1O1I - chains A and B; structure by X-ray diffraction, 2.30 A resolution.

== Chain A ==
Name: Hemoglobin Alpha chain
Organism: Homo sapiens
UniProtKB: P69905 (HBA_HUMAN); numbering as in UniProt (aligned over 1-141)
Chain sequence (141 residues; numbered 1 to 141; the number before each row is that of its first residue):
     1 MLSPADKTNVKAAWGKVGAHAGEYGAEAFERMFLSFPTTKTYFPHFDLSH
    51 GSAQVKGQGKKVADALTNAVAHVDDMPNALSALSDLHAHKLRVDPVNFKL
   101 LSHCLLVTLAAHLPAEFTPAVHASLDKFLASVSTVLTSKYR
Construct notes: engineered mutation Met1 (Val in P69905), Phe29 (Leu in P69905), Gln58 (His in P69905)
Bound ions: heme Fe: His87 (together with cyanide ion)
Ligand contacts:
  - cyanide ion (CYN): Phe29, Gln58, Val62, His87
  - heme (HEM): Met32, Tyr42, Phe43, His45, Phe46, Gln58, Lys61, Val62, Ala65, Leu66, Leu83, Leu86, His87, Leu91, Val93, Asn97, Phe98, Leu101, Val132, Leu136
Swiss-Prot annotation at these positions:
  - site: Lys61 (Not glycated)
  - natural variant: Asp6 (A6D: In J-Toronto; this construct carries the variant), Ala13 (A13D: In J-Paris 1/J-Aljezur), Glu27 (A27E: In Shenyang; this construct carries the variant), Lys61 (K61N: In Zambia; deletion: In Clinic), Asp64 (A64D: In Pontoise; this construct carries the variant), Asp75 (D75A: In Lille; D75G: In Chapel Hill; D75N: In G-Pest), Ala111 (A111D: In Petah Tikva)

== Chain B ==
Name: Hemoglobin Beta chain
Organism: Homo sapiens
UniProtKB: P68871 (HBB_HUMAN); numbering as in UniProt (aligned over 1-146)
Chain sequence (146 residues; each row starts with the number of its first residue):
     1 MHLTPEEKSAVTALWGKVNVDEVGGEALGRLLVVYPWTQRFFESFGDLST
    51 PDAVMGNPKVKAHGKKVLGAFSDGLAHLDNLKGTFATLSELHCDKLHVDP
   101 ENFRLWGNVLVCVLAHHFGKEFTPPVQAAYQKVVAGVANALAHKYH
Construct notes: engineered mutation Met1 (Val in P68871), Trp106 (Leu in P68871)
Bound ions: heme Fe: His92 (together with cyanide ion)
Ligand contacts:
  - cyanide ion (CYN): Phe42, His63, Val67, His92
  - heme (HEM): Leu31, Thr38, Phe41, Phe42, Phe45, His63, Lys66, Val67, Ala70, Phe85, Leu88, Leu91, His92, Leu96, Val98, Asn102, Phe103, Trp106, Val137, Leu141
Swiss-Prot annotation at these positions:
  - natural variant: Leu3 (H3L: In Graz; this construct carries the variant), Glu7 (E7A: In G-Makassar; E7K: In Hb C; E7Q: In Machida; E7V: In SKCA), Lys8 (E8K: In G-Siriraj; this construct carries the variant), Val11 (A11V: In Iraq-Halabja; this construct carries the variant), Gly16 (W16G: In Randwick; this construct carries the variant), Val23 (E23V: In D-Granada; this construct carries the variant), Gly24 (V24G: In Miyashiro; this construct carries the variant), Gly25 (G25D: In Moscva; G25R: In Riverdale-Bronx; G25V: In Savannah), Leu32 (L32P: In Yokohama), Val33 (L33V: In Muscat; this construct carries the variant), Arg40 (Q40R: In Tianshui; this construct carries the variant), Phe42 (F42Y: In Mequon; deletion: In Bruxelles), 11 further natural variant entries in UniProt

== How chain A and chain B interact ==
Pairs across the interface (34):
  Arg31(A) - Phe122(B)  hydrogen bond (side chain-backbone)
  Arg31(A) - Thr123(B)
  Arg31(A) - Pro124(B)
  Arg31(A) - Gln127(B)  hydrogen bond
  Leu34(A) - Pro124(B)  hydrophobic
  Leu34(A) - Pro125(B)
  Leu34(A) - Ala128(B)
  Ser35(A) - Gln127(B)
  Ser35(A) - Ala128(B)
  Ser35(A) - Gln131(B)
  His103(A) - Asn108(B)
  His103(A) - Val111(B)
  His103(A) - Gln131(B)
  Cys104(A) - Gln127(B)
  Val107(A) - Val111(B)  hydrophobic
  Val107(A) - Ala115(B)
  Val107(A) - Gln127(B)
  Ala110(A) - Cys112(B)
  Ala110(A) - His116(B)
  Ala111(A) - Ala115(B)
  Ala111(A) - Gly119(B)
  Ala111(A) - Lys120(B)
  Pro114(A) - His116(B)  hydrogen bond (backbone-side chain)
  Phe117(A) - Arg30(B)  hydrogen bond (backbone-side chain)
  Phe117(A) - His116(B)
  Thr118(A) - Arg30(B)  hydrogen bond (backbone-side chain)
  Pro119(A) - Arg30(B)
  Pro119(A) - Val33(B)
  Pro119(A) - Met55(B)  hydrophobic
  His122(A) - Arg30(B)  hydrogen bond
  Ala123(A) - Val33(B)  hydrophobic
  Ala123(A) - Val34(B)  hydrophobic
  Asp126(A) - Val34(B)
  Asp126(A) - Tyr35(B)
Also at the interface, not in a pair above, chain A (22 interface residues in all): Glu30, Phe36, Leu106, His112, Leu113, Ala120, Lys127
Also at the interface, not in a pair above, chain B (20 interface residues in all): Pro51

== In short ==
22 residues of chain A face 20 of chain B across their interface, with 6 hydrogen bonds. Polar pairs include
Arg31(A)-Phe122(B), Arg31(A)-Gln127(B) and Pro114(A)-His116(B). Bound to chain A: cyanide ion and heme. Chain
B binds cyanide ion and heme.
Here chain A is Hemoglobin Alpha chain and chain B is Hemoglobin Beta chain, both from Homo sapiens. Entry
1O1I (Cyanomet hemoglobin (A-GLY-C:V1M,L29F,H58Q; B,D:V1M,L106W)) was determined by X-ray diffraction together
with 1O1J, 1O1K, 1O1L, 1O1M, 1O1N, 1O1O and 1O1P from the same study.
